PDB entry 8EA4 | electron microscopy, 3.00 A resolution | chains X and 4 of the 31 polymer chains in the assembly

Chain X:
Molecule: TnsB
Organism: Scytonema hofmannii
Sequence (584 residues; numbered 1 to 584; the number before each row is that of its first residue):
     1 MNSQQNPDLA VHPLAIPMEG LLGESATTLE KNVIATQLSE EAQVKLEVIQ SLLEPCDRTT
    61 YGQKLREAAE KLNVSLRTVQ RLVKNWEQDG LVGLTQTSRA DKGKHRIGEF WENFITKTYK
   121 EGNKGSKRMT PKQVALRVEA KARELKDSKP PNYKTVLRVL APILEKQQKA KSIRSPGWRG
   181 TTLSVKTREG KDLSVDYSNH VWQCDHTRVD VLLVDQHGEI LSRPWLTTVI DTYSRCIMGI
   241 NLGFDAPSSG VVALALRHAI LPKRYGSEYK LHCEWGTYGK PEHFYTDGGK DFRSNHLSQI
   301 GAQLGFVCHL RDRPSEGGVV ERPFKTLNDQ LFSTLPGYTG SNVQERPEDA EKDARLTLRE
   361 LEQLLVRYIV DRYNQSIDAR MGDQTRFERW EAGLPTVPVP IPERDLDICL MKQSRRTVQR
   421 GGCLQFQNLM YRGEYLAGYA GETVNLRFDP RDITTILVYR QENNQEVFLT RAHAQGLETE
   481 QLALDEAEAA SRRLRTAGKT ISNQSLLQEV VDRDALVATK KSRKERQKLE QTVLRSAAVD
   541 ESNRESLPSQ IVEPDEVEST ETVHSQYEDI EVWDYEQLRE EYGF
Disordered / not traced: 1-28, 517-523, 543-584
Bound ions: Mg2+: Asp205, Asp287 (shared with 1 residue of chain 1; 1 residue of chain 6)
Reported in the primary citation:
  - mutagenesis - Y439A: decreased catalytic activity with TnsC
  - mutagenesis - R432A: unchanged catalytic activity with TnsC
  - mutagenesis - R432A: unchanged catalytic activity (ATP hydrolysis)

Chain 4:
Molecule: RE_F
Sequence (75 nucleotides; numbered -50 to 24; the number before each row is that of its first residue; numbers below 1 keep their minus sign (DT-50 is residue -50)):
   -50 TTACTGATGA CAATAATTTG TCACAACGAC ATATAATTAG TCACTGTACA TCTACGATAC
    10 GTAGCGGCCG ACGCG
Disordered / not traced: -50 to -29, 20-24

Chain X / chain 4 interface:
Pairs across the interface - 47 pairs, chain X then chain 4:
  Arg58(X) - DA-28(4)  base contact
  Arg58(X) - DC-27(4)  hydrogen bond to the base
  Arg58(X) - DA-26(4)  phosphate contact
  Gly62(X) - DA-26(4)  phosphate contact
  Leu65(X) - DA-25(4)  phosphate contact
  Arg66(X) - DA-26(4)  salt bridge to the phosphate
  Arg77(X) - DC-24(4)  base contact
  Arg77(X) - DG-23(4)  base contact
  Gln80(X) - DA-26(4)  sugar contact
  Gln80(X) - DA-25(4)  hydrogen bond to the phosphate
  Arg99(X) - DA-16(4)  base contact
  Arg99(X) - DA-15(4)  hydrogen bond to the base
  Asp101(X) - DT-14(4)  sugar contact
  Asp101(X) - DT-13(4)  phosphate contact
  Lys102(X) - DT-14(4)  salt bridge to the phosphate
  Lys102(X) - DT-13(4)  phosphate contact
  Gly103(X) - DT-14(4)  phosphate contact
  Gly103(X) - DT-13(4)  hydrogen bond to the phosphate
  Lys104(X) - DT-13(4)  hydrogen bond to the phosphate
  His105(X) - DT-13(4)  sugar contact
  His105(X) - DA-12(4)  salt bridge to the phosphate
  Arg106(X) - DA-15(4)  base contact
  Arg106(X) - DT-14(4)  hydrogen bond to the base
  Arg106(X) - DT-13(4)  hydrogen bond to the sugar
  Arg106(X) - DA-12(4)  hydrogen bond to the phosphate
  Ile107(X) - DA-12(4)  sugar contact
  Pro150(X) - DG-11(4)  phosphate contact
  Pro151(X) - DG-11(4)  phosphate contact
  Asn152(X) - DG-11(4)  hydrogen bond to the phosphate
  Asn152(X) - DT-10(4)  hydrogen bond to the phosphate
  Lys154(X) - DG-11(4)  base contact
  Lys154(X) - DT-10(4)  base contact
  Thr155(X) - DA-12(4)  sugar contact
  Thr155(X) - DG-11(4)  hydrogen bond to the phosphate
  Arg158(X) - DT-13(4)  sugar contact
  Arg158(X) - DA-12(4)  hydrogen bond to the base
  Arg158(X) - DG-11(4)  hydrogen bond to the base
  Ala246(X) - DA6(4)  phosphate contact
  Ala246(X) - DT7(4)  phosphate contact
  Pro247(X) - DT7(4)  phosphate contact
  Ser248(X) - DT7(4)  phosphate contact
  Lys290(X) - DT7(4)  base contact
  Lys290(X) - DA8(4)  sugar contact
  Asn295(X) - DC9(4)  hydrogen bond to the phosphate
  Arg420(X) - DC17(4)  hydrogen bond to the phosphate
  Arg420(X) - DC18(4)  salt bridge to the phosphate
  Gln527(X) - DA6(4)  hydrogen bond to the phosphate
Other interface residues (no listed pair), chain X (37 interface residues in all): Thr59, Tyr61, Gln63, Arg81, Lys84, Ser98, Ser249, Asp291, Ser294, Met411
Other interface residues (no listed pair), chain 4 (20 interface residues in all): DA-22

Overview:
37 residues of chain X and 20 residues of chain 4 are in contact; the contacts include 16 hydrogen bonds and 4
salt bridges. Polar contacts include Arg58(X)-DC-27(4), Arg99(X)-DA-15(4) and Arg106(X)-DT-14(4). From the
paper: Y439A of chain X reduces catalytic activity with TnsC; R432A of chain X leaves catalytic activity with
TnsC unchanged.
Chain X is TnsB (Scytonema hofmannii) and chain 4 is RE_F; the structure, V-K CAST Transpososome from
Scytonema hofmanni, minor configuration, was determined by electron microscopy (same publication as 8EA3 and
7SVU).
